5W5F - chains A and H of the 18 polymer chains in the assembly; structure by electron microscopy, 3.40 A resolution.

# Chain A (and H)
Protein: Tail tube protein gp19
Source organism: Enterobacteria phage T4 sensu lato
Notes: chain H of this document is another copy of the same molecule, construct and numbering; everything in this record applies to it too
UniProtKB: P13333 (TUBE_BPT4); numbering as in UniProt (aligned over 1-163)
Amino-acid sequence (163 residues; numbered 1 to 163; the number before each row is that of its first residue):
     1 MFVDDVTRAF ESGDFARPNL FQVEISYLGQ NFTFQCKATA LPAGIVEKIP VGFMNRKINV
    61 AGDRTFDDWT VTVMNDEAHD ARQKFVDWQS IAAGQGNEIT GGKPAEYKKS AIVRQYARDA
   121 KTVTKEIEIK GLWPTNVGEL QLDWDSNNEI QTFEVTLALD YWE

# How chain A and chain H interact
Pairs across the interface - 5 pairs, chain A then chain H:
  M1(A) with I99(H), hydrophobic
  F2(A) with N97(H); E98(H)
  V3(A) with N97(H), hydrogen bond (backbone-backbone)
  D4(A) with N97(H), hydrogen bond
Also at the interface, not in a pair above, chain H (4 interface residues in all): G96

# In short
Chain A and chain H each contribute 4 residues to their interface, with 2 hydrogen bonds. Polar contacts
include D4(A)-N97(H) and V3(A)-N97(H).
Chain A and chain H are both Tail tube protein gp19 (Enterobacteria phage T4 sensu lato); the structure,
Cryo-EM structure of the T4 tail tube, was determined by electron microscopy.
